PDB entry 5C7K | X-ray diffraction, 4.60 A resolution (low resolution: residue-level contacts below are approximate; hydrogen-bond / salt-bridge calls are withheld) | chains D and E of the 6 polymer chains in the assembly

== Chain D ==
Protein: Envelope glycoprotein gp41
Source organism: Human immunodeficiency virus 1
UniProtKB: Q2N0S6 (Q2N0S6_9HIV1); residues 512-664 here correspond to UniProt positions 509-661 (UniProt number = residue number - 3)
Chain sequence (153 residues; each row starts with the number of its first residue):
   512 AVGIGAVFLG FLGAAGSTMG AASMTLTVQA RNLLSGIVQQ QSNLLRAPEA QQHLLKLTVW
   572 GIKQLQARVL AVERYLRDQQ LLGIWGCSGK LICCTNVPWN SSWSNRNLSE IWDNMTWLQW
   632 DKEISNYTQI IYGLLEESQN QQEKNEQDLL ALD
Disordered / not traced: 512-521, 544-564
Construct notes: engineered mutation Pro559 (Ile556 in Q2N0S6), Cys605 (Thr602 in Q2N0S6)
Disulfides: Cys598-Cys604
Glycans and other covalent adducts: N-acetylglucosamine (NAG) linked to Asn611, Asn618; glycan linked to Asn637
Residues lining bound ligands: N-acetylglucosamine (NAG; 2-acetamido-2-deoxy-beta-D-glucopyranose): Gly527, Thr529, Thr627, Gln630
Reported in the primary citation:
  - post-translational modification sites: Asn637

== Chain E ==
Protein: Antibody Fab 8ANC195 heavy chain
Source organism: Homo sapiens
UniProtKB: P01857 (IGHG1_HUMAN); residues 114-219 here correspond to UniProt positions 1-106 (UniProt number = residue number - 113)
Chain sequence (238 residues; each row starts with the number of its first residue; note: 1 number in that range is skipped by the numbering (no residue carries it; nothing is unmodelled there); a row labelled like 77A-77D holds insertion residues (77A, then the next letters in order)):
     1 QIHLVQSGTE VKKPGSSVTV SCKAYGVNTF GLYAV
   35A N
    36 WVRQAPGQSL EYIGQIW
    54 RWKSSASHHF RGRVLISAVD LTGS
77A-77D SPPI
    78 SSLEI
82A-82C KNL
    83 TSDDTAVYFC TTTSTYDK
100A-100L WSGLHHDGVMAF
   101 SSWGQGTLIS VSAASTKGPS VFPLAPSSKS TSGGTAALGC LVKDYFPEPV TVSWNSGALT
   161 SGVHTFPAVL QSSGLYSLSS VVTVPSSSLG TQTYICNVNH KPSNTKVDKK VEPKSCDKT
Disordered / not traced: 129-133, 187-190, 215-219
Curated features (UniProtKB/Swiss-Prot):
  - region: Glu212 to Thr219 (Hinge)
Disulfides: Cys22-Cys92, Cys140-Cys196

== Interface between chain D and chain E ==
Contacting residue pairs - 9 pairs, chain D then chain E:
  Leu629(D) - Lys100(E)
  Leu629(D) - Trp100A(E)
  Gln630(D) - Asp100G(E)
  Asp632(D) - Trp100A(E)
  Lys633(D) - Lys100(E)
  Lys633(D) - Trp100A(E)
  Lys633(D) - Ser100B(E)
  Lys633(D) - His100E(E)
  Glu634(D) - His100F(E)

== Summary ==
Chain D and chain E form an interface of 5 and 6 residues respectively. Chain D binds N-acetylglucosamine.
Covalently linked N-acetylglucosamine: at Asn611(D), Asn618(D) and Asn637(D). The paper reports a modification
site at Asn637(D).
Here chain D is Envelope glycoprotein gp41 (Human immunodeficiency virus 1) and chain E is Antibody Fab
8ANC195 heavy chain (Homo sapiens). Entry 5C7K (Crystal structure BG505 SOSIP gp140 HIV-1 Env trimer bound to
broadly neutralizing antibodies PGT128 and 8ANC195) was determined by X-ray diffraction.
